1GYB - chains B and E of the 4 polymer chains in the assembly; structure by X-ray diffraction, 1.90 A resolution.

# Chain B
Protein: Nuclear transport factor 2
Source organism: Saccharomyces cerevisiae
UniProt: P33331 (NTF2_YEAST); residues 1-125 here = UniProt positions 1-125
Sequence (125 residues; numbered 1 to 125; the number before each row is that of its first residue):
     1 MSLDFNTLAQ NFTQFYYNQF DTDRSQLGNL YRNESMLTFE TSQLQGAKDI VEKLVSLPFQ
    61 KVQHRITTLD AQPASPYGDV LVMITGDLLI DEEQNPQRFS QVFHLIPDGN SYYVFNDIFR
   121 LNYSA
Disordered / not traced: 1-2, 125
Differences from the reference sequence: engineered mutation Tyr77 (Asn in P33331)
Swiss-Prot annotation at these positions:
  - modified residue: Ser2 (N-acetylserine)
  - cross-link: Lys53 (Glycyl lysine isopeptide (Lys-Gly) (interchain with G-Cter in ubiquitin))
What the authors report for this chain:
  - contacts within the chain: Met36-Phe115
  - self-association interface (contacts with another copy of this molecule); pairs are residue here / residue on that copy: Met36-Pro73
  - conformationally variable residues (side-chain flip): Gln45
  - mutagenesis - N77Y: increased binding to nucleoporin cores (proposed by the authors, not directly observed)
  - mutagenesis - Q43D/Q45D: unchanged binding to RanGDP
  - mutagenesis - Q43D/Q45D: decreased growth
  - mutagenesis - Q43D/Q45D: decreased localization to nuclear rim
  - mutagenesis - Q43D/Q45D: decreased binding to nucleoporins
  - mutagenesis - Q43D/Q45D: unchanged expression
  - mutagenesis - Q43D/Q45D: decreased localization to Ran-GFP

# Chain E
Protein: Nucleoporin
Sequence (9 residues; numbered 40 to 48; the number before each row is that of its first residue):
    40 DSGFSFGSK
Disordered / not traced: 40-41, 47-48

# Interface between chain B and chain E
Pairs across the interface (10; chain B residue first):
  Glu34(B) - Phe45(E)
  Glu34(B) - Gly46(E)
  Met36(B) - Phe43(E)  hydrophobic
  Met36(B) - Phe45(E)  hydrophobic
  Thr38(B) - Phe43(E)
  Gln43(B) - Phe43(E)
  Leu44(B) - Phe43(E)
  Gln45(B) - Phe43(E)
  Gln45(B) - Ser44(E)  hydrogen bond (side chain-backbone)
  Phe115(B) - Phe45(E)  hydrophobic
Other interface residues (no listed pair), chain B (8 interface residues in all): Leu37
Other interface residues (no listed pair), chain E (5 interface residues in all): Gly42
Interface features reported in the paper:
  - interface residues, chain B: Glu34(B), Met36(B), Gln43(B), Gln45(B), Phe115(B)

# Summary
Chain B and chain E form an interface of 8 and 5 residues respectively; the contacts include 1 hydrogen bond.
Its one hydrogen-bonded contact is Gln45(B)-Ser44(E). The paper reports that N77Y of chain B increases binding
to nucleoporin cores; interface residues Glu34(B), Met36(B) and Gln43(B) among others.
Chain B is Nuclear transport factor 2 (Saccharomyces cerevisiae) and chain E is Nucleoporin; the structure,
N77Y point mutant of yNTF2 bound to FxFG nucleoporin repeat, was determined by X-ray diffraction (same
publication as 1GY5, 1GY6 and 1GY7).
